PDB entry 9LBG | X-ray diffraction, 2.89 A resolution | chain A

[Chain A]
Name: Serine/threonine-protein kinase PAK 2
Organism: Homo sapiens
Notes: EC 2.7.11.1
UniProt: Q13177 (PAK2_HUMAN); residue numbers follow UniProt; this construct covers 82-524
Amino-acid sequence (466 residues; numbered 59 to 524; the number before each row is that of its first residue):
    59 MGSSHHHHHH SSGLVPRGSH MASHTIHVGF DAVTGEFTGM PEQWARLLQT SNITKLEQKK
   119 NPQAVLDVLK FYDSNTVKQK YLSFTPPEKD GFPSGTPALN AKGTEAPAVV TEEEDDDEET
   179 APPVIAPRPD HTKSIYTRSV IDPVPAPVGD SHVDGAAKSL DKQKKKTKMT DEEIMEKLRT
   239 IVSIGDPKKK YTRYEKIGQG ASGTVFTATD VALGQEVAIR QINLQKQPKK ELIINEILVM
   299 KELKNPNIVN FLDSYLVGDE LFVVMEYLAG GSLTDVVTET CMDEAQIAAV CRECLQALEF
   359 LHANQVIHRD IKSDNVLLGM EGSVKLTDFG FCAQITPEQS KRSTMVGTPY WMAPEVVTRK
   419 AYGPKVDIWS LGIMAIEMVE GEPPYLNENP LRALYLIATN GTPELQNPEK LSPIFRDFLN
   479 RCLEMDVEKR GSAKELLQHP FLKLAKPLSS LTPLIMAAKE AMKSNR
Not modelled in the structure: 59-83, 145-225, 397-403, 523-524
Sequence notes: initiating methionine (59); expression tag (60-81); engineered mutation Arg278 (Lys in Q13177)
Swiss-Prot annotation at these positions:
  - motif: Pro245 to Arg251 (Nuclear localization signal)
  - active site: Arg367 (Proton acceptor)
  - binding site (ATP): Ile255 to Val263
  - site: Asp212, Gly213 (Cleavage)
  - modified residue: Lys128 (N6-acetyllysine), Thr134 (Phosphothreonine), Tyr139 (Phosphotyrosine), Ser141 (Phosphoserine), Thr143 (Phosphothreonine), Ser152 (Phosphoserine), Thr154 (Phosphothreonine), Thr169 (Phosphothreonine), Ser197 (Phosphoserine), Thr402 (Phosphothreonine)
  - lipidation: Gly213 (N-myristoyl glycine)
  - natural variant: Glu435 (E435K: In KNO2)
  - mutagenesis: Asp212 (D212N: Inhibits caspase-mediated cleavage), Gly213 (G213A: Abolishes myristoylation of PAK-2p34 and membrane location), Ile239 to Gly243 (Abolishes nuclear export), Lys246 to Lys248 (Greatly inhibits nuclear localization), Thr402 (T402A: Abolishes kinase activity and greatly inhibits autophosphorylation of PAK-2p27 and PAK-2p34)

[In short]
Curated annotation (UniProt) lists active-site residue Arg367, 9 ATP-binding residues and 11 mutagenesis
sites.
Chain A is Serine/threonine-protein kinase PAK 2 (Homo sapiens); the structure, The crystal structure of the
truncated PAK2 containing K278R mutant, was determined by X-ray diffraction (same publication as 9LBF and
9M41).
